PDB entry 9PCX | electron microscopy, 4.03 A resolution (low resolution: residue-level contacts below are approximate; hydrogen-bond / salt-bridge calls are withheld) | chains J and N of the 14 polymer chains in the assembly

== Chain J ==
Name: Synaptosomal-associated protein 25, Synaptosomal-associated protein 25, Alpha-soluble NSF attachment protein chimera
From: Rattus norvegicus
UniProt: P60881 (SNP25_RAT); residues 1-206 carry their UniProt numbers (206 of 501 residues fall inside the UniProt entry; the rest is not from it)
Sequence (518 residues; row label = number of the first residue in the row; numbers below 1 keep their minus sign (Met-15 is residue -15)):
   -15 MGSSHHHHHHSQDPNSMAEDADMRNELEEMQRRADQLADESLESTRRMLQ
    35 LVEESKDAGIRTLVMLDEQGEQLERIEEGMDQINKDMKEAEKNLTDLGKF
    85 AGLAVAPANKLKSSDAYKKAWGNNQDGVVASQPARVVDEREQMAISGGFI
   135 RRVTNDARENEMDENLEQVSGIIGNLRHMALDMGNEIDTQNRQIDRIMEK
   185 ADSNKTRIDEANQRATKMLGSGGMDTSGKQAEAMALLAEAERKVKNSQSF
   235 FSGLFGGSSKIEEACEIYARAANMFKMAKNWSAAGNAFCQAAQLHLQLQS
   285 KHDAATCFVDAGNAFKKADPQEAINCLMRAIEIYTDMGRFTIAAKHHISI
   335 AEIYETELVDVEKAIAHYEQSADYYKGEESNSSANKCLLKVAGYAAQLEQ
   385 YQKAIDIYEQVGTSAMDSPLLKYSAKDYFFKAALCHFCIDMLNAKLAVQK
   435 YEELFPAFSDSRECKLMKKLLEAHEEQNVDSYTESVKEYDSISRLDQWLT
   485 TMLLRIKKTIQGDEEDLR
Unresolved in the structure: -15 to 16, 84-502
Differences from the reference sequence: expression tag (-15 to 0); conflict Ala85 (Cys in P60881), Ala88 (Cys in P60881), Ala90 (Cys in P60881), Ala92 (Cys in P60881); linker (207)
UniProt features mapped onto this chain:
  - region: Gly111 to Val120 (Interaction with ZDHHC13 and ZDHHC17)
  - site ((Microbial infection) Cleavage): Arg180, Ile181, Gln197, Arg198
  - modified residue: Thr138 (Phosphothreonine), Ser154 (Phosphoserine), Ser187 (Phosphoserine)

== Chain N ==
Name: Synaptosomal-associated protein 25, Synaptosomal-associated protein 25, Alpha-soluble NSF attachment protein chimera
From: Rattus norvegicus
UniProt: P60881 (SNP25_RAT); residues -206 to -1 here correspond to UniProt positions 1-206 (UniProt number = residue number + 207)
Sequence (518 residues; numbered -222 to 295; the number before each row is that of its first residue; numbers below 1 keep their minus sign (Met-222 is residue -222)):
  -222 MGSSHHHHHHSQDPNSMAEDADMRNELEEMQRRADQLADESLESTRRMLQ
  -172 LVEESKDAGIRTLVMLDEQGEQLERIEEGMDQINKDMKEAEKNLTDLGKF
  -122 AGLAVAPANKLKSSDAYKKAWGNNQDGVVASQPARVVDEREQMAISGGFI
   -72 RRVTNDARENEMDENLEQVSGIIGNLRHMALDMGNEIDTQNRQIDRIMEK
   -22 ADSNKTRIDEANQRATKMLGSGGMDTSGKQAEAMALLAEAERKVKNSQSF
    28 FSGLFGGSSKIEEACEIYARAANMFKMAKNWSAAGNAFCQAAQLHLQLQS
    78 KHDAATCFVDAGNAFKKADPQEAINCLMRAIEIYTDMGRFTIAAKHHISI
   128 AEIYETELVDVEKAIAHYEQSADYYKGEESNSSANKCLLKVAGYAAQLEQ
   178 YQKAIDIYEQVGTSAMDSPLLKYSAKDYFFKAALCHFCIDMLNAKLAVQK
   228 YEELFPAFSDSRECKLMKKLLEAHEEQNVDSYTESVKEYDSISRLDQWLT
   278 TMLLRIKKTIQGDEEDLR
Unresolved in the structure: -222 to -1, 287-295
Differences from the reference sequence: expression tag (-222 to -207); conflict Ala-122 (Cys85 in P60881), Ala-119 (Cys88 in P60881), Ala-117 (Cys90 in P60881), Ala-115 (Cys92 in P60881); linker (0)
UniProt features mapped onto this chain:
  - region: Gly-96 to Val-87 (Interaction with ZDHHC13 and ZDHHC17)
  - site ((Microbial infection) Cleavage): Arg-27, Ile-26, Gln-10, Arg-9
  - modified residue: Thr-69 (Phosphothreonine), Ser-53 (Phosphoserine), Ser-20 (Phosphoserine)

== Interface between chain J and chain N ==
Pairs across the interface - 10 pairs, chain J then chain N:
  Gln34(J) - Ile269(N)
  Glu37(J) - Ser270(N)
  Ile44(J) - Tyr200(N)
  Ile44(J) - Ser201(N)
  Leu47(J) - Leu197(N)
  Val48(J) - Leu198(N)
  Asp51(J) - Ser159(N)
  Asp51(J) - Leu197(N)
  Glu55(J) - Ser157(N)
  Glu55(J) - Ser159(N)
Interface residues without a listed pair, chain J (8 interface residues in all): Glu52
Interface residues without a listed pair, chain N (11 interface residues in all): Asn158, Lys203, Ser268

== Overview ==
8 residues of chain J and 11 residues of chain N are in contact.
Chain J and chain N are both Synaptosomal-associated protein 25, Synaptosomal-associated protein 25,
Alpha-soluble NSF attachment protein chimera (Rattus norvegicus); the structure, 22bin20S complex
(NSF-alphaSNAP-2:2 syntaxin-1a:SNAP-25), hydrolyzing, class 14, was determined by electron microscopy (same
publication as 9OJR, 9OJU, 9OJZ, 9OK3, 9OK5, 9OKC and 17 further entries).
